Entry 4EQG (X-ray diffraction, 1.52 A resolution); this record covers chains A and B.

# Chain A (and B)
Name: Histidine triad nucleotide-binding protein 1
Organism: Homo sapiens
Notes: EC 3.-.-.-; chain B of this document is another copy of the same molecule, construct and numbering; everything in this record applies to it too
UniProtKB: P49773 (HINT1_HUMAN); residues 1-126 here = UniProt positions 1-126
Sequence (128 residues; each row starts with the number of its first residue; numbers below 1 keep their minus sign (Ser-1 is residue -1)):
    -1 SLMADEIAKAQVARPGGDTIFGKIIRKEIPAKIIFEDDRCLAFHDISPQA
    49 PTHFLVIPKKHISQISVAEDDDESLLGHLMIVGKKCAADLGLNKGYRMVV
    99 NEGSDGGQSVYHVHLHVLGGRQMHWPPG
Disordered / not traced: -1 to 12 (chain B: -1 to 11)
Construct notes: expression tag (-1 to 0)
Curated features (UniProtKB/Swiss-Prot):
  - motif: His110 to His114 (Histidine triad motif)
  - active site: His112 (Tele-AMP-histidine intermediate)
  - binding site (AMP): Asp43, Ile44, Asn99, Gly105 to Ser107, His112 to His114
  - modified residue: Ala2 (N-acetylalanine), Lys21 (N6-acetyllysine), Lys30 (N6-acetyllysine), Ser45 (Phosphoserine), Ser72 (Phosphoserine)
From the paper describing this entry:
  - binding site for '5'-O-(N-(L-alanyl)-sulfamoyl)adenosine: Trp123
  - mutagenesis - H114A, W123A: decreased catalytic activity on Lys-AMP
  - catalytic residues: Ser107, His112 (citing earlier work)
  - catalytic residues: His114 (proposed by the authors, not directly observed)

# Interface between chain A and chain B
Pairs across the interface - 99 pairs, chain A then chain B:
  Gln47(A) - Trp123(B)
  Gln47(A) - Pro124(B)
  Ile63(A) - Met78(B)  hydrophobic
  Ile63(A) - Lys82(B)
  Ile63(A) - Tyr94(B)
  Ser64(A) - Lys82(B)
  Ser64(A) - Tyr94(B)
  Ala66(A) - Ile79(B)  hydrophobic
  Ala66(A) - Lys82(B)  hydrogen bond (backbone-side chain)
  Glu67(A) - Ile79(B)
  Asp68(A) - Lys83(B)  salt bridge
  Glu71(A) - Arg37(B)  salt bridge
  Glu71(A) - Ser72(B)
  Glu71(A) - Gly75(B)
  Glu71(A) - His76(B)  salt bridge
  Glu71(A) - Ile79(B)
  Ser72(A) - Glu71(B)
  Ser72(A) - Ser72(B)
  Leu74(A) - Met78(B)  hydrophobic
  Leu74(A) - Ile79(B)  hydrophobic
  Gly75(A) - Glu71(B)
  Gly75(A) - Gly75(B)
  His76(A) - Glu71(B)  salt bridge
  Met78(A) - Ile63(B)  hydrophobic
  Met78(A) - Leu74(B)
  Met78(A) - Met78(B)  hydrophobic
  Ile79(A) - Ala66(B)  hydrophobic
  Ile79(A) - Glu67(B)
  Ile79(A) - Asp68(B)
  Ile79(A) - Glu71(B)
  Ile79(A) - Leu74(B)  hydrophobic
  Lys82(A) - Ile63(B)
  Lys82(A) - Ser64(B)
  Lys82(A) - Ala66(B)  hydrogen bond (side chain-backbone)
  Lys83(A) - Asp68(B)  salt bridge
  Lys92(A) - Ser102(B)  hydrogen bond (backbone-backbone)
  Lys92(A) - Asp103(B)  hydrogen bond (backbone-backbone)
  Gly93(A) - Glu100(B)
  Gly93(A) - Asp103(B)
  Tyr94(A) - Ile63(B)
  Tyr94(A) - Ser64(B)
  Tyr94(A) - Asn99(B)
  Tyr94(A) - Glu100(B)  hydrogen bond (backbone-backbone)
  Tyr94(A) - Gly104(B)
  Arg95(A) - Val97(B)
  Arg95(A) - Val98(B)
  Arg95(A) - Asn99(B)  hydrogen bond
  Arg95(A) - Gly104(B)  hydrogen bond (side chain-backbone)
  Arg95(A) - Pro125(B)  hydrogen bond (side chain-backbone)
  Arg95(A) - Gly126(B)
  Met96(A) - Met96(B)
  Met96(A) - Val97(B)
  Met96(A) - Val98(B)  hydrogen bond (backbone-backbone)
  Val97(A) - Arg95(B)
  Val97(A) - Met96(B)
  Val97(A) - Pro125(B)  hydrophobic
  Val98(A) - Arg95(B)
  Val98(A) - Met96(B)  hydrogen bond (backbone-backbone)
  Asn99(A) - Tyr94(B)
  Asn99(A) - Arg95(B)  hydrogen bond
  Asn99(A) - Trp123(B)
  Glu100(A) - Gly93(B)
  Glu100(A) - Tyr94(B)  hydrogen bond (backbone-backbone)
  Gly101(A) - Lys92(B)
  Ser102(A) - Lys92(B)  hydrogen bond (side chain-backbone)
  Ser102(A) - Gln120(B)  hydrogen bond (backbone-side chain)
  Asp103(A) - Lys92(B)  hydrogen bond (backbone-backbone)
  Asp103(A) - Gly93(B)
  Asp103(A) - Arg119(B)
  Asp103(A) - Gln120(B)  hydrogen bond (backbone-side chain)
  Asp103(A) - Met121(B)  hydrogen bond (backbone-backbone)
  Gly104(A) - Tyr94(B)
  Gly104(A) - Arg95(B)  hydrogen bond (backbone-side chain)
  His114(A) - Trp123(B)
  Arg119(A) - Asp103(B)
  Arg119(A) - Gly126(B)  hydrogen bond (side chain-backbone)
  Gln120(A) - Ser102(B)  hydrogen bond (side chain-backbone)
  Gln120(A) - Asp103(B)  hydrogen bond (side chain-backbone)
  Met121(A) - Asp103(B)  hydrogen bond (backbone-backbone)
  Met121(A) - Pro125(B)
  Met121(A) - Gly126(B)
  His122(A) - Gly126(B)  hydrogen bond (backbone-backbone)
  Trp123(A) - Gln47(B)
  Trp123(A) - His51(B)
  Trp123(A) - Asn99(B)
  Trp123(A) - His114(B)
  Pro124(A) - Gln47(B)
  Pro124(A) - Gly126(B)
  Pro125(A) - Arg95(B)  hydrogen bond (backbone-side chain)
  Pro125(A) - Met121(B)
  Pro125(A) - Pro125(B)
  Pro125(A) - Gly126(B)
  Gly126(A) - Arg95(B)
  Gly126(A) - Arg119(B)  hydrogen bond (backbone-side chain)
  Gly126(A) - Met121(B)
  Gly126(A) - His122(B)  hydrogen bond (backbone-backbone)
  Gly126(A) - Pro124(B)
  Gly126(A) - Pro125(B)
  Gly126(A) - Gly126(B)
Other interface residues (no listed pair), chain A (41 interface residues in all): His51, Gly105, Leu116, Gly118
Other interface residues (no listed pair), chain B (42 interface residues in all): Gly101, Gly105, Leu116, Gly118

# Overview
Chain A and chain B form an interface of 41 and 42 residues respectively, with 26 hydrogen bonds and 5 salt
bridges. Polar pairs include Asp68(A)-Lys83(B), Glu71(A)-Arg37(B) and Glu71(A)-His76(B). From the paper:
catalytic residues Ser107(A), His112(A) and His114(A); H114A and W123A of chain A reduce catalytic activity on
Lys-AMP.
Both chains are Histidine triad nucleotide-binding protein 1 (Homo sapiens). Entry 4EQG (Crystal structure of
histidine triad nucleotide-binding protein 1 (HINT1) from human complexed with Ala-AMS) was determined by
X-ray diffraction together with 4EQE and 4EQH from the same study.
